9HHW - chain A; structure by X-ray diffraction, 3.00 A resolution.

Chain A:
Name: Tau-tubulin kinase 1
Organism: Homo sapiens
Notes: EC 2.7.11.1
UniProtKB: Q5TCY1 (TTBK1_HUMAN); residues 13-320 here = UniProt positions 13-320
Amino-acid sequence (309 residues; numbered 12 to 320; the number before each row is that of its first residue):
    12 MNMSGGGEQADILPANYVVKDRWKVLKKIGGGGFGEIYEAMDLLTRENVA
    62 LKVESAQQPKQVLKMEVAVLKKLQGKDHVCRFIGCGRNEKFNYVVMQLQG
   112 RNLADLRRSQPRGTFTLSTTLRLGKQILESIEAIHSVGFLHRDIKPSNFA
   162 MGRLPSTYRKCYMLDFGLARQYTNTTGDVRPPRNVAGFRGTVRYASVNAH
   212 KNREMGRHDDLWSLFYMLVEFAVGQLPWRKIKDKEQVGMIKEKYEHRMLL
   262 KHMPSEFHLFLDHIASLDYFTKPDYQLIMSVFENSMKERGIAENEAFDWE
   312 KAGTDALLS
Disordered / not traced: 12-20, 314-320
Construct notes: initiating methionine (12)
Covalently attached groups: N-[2-(1H-pyrrolo[2,3-b]pyridin-5-yl)phenyl]propanamide (A1IU7) linked to Cys91
Residues lining bound ligands: A1IU7 (N-[2-(1H-pyrrolo[2,3-b]pyridin-5-yl)phenyl]propanamide): Ile48, Ala61, Lys63, Glu77, Met107, Gln108, Leu109, Gln110, Asn159, Leu175, Asp176

In short:
Covalently linked compound A1IU7: at Cys91.
Chain A is Tau-tubulin kinase 1 (Homo sapiens); the structure, Crystal structure of TTBK1 with a covalent
compound GCL95, was determined by X-ray diffraction together with 9F31, 9F32, 9F81, 8PM3 and 8P7J from the
same study.
